Entry 5LAI (X-ray diffraction, 2.50 A resolution); this record covers chains B and C of the 28 polymer chains in the assembly.

Chain B:
Protein: Proteasome subunit alpha type-3
Source organism: Saccharomyces cerevisiae (strain ATCC 204508 / S288c)
Notes: EC 3.4.25.1
UniProt: P23638 (PSA3_YEAST); residues 0-257 here correspond to UniProt positions 1-258 (UniProt number = residue number + 1)
Sequence (258 residues; numbered 0 to 257; the number before each row is that of its first residue; numbering starts at 0):
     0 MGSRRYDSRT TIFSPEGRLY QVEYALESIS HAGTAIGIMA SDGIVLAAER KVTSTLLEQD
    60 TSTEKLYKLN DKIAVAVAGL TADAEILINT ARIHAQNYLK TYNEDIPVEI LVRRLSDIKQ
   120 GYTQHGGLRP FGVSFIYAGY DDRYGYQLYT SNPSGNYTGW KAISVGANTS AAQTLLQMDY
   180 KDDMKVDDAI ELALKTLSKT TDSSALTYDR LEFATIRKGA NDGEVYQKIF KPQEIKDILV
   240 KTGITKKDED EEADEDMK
Not modelled in the structure: 0, 245-257
UniProt features mapped onto this chain:
  - cross-link (Glycyl lysine isopeptide (Lys-Gly)): Lys99 (interchain with G-Cter in ubiquitin), Lys198 (interchain with G-Cter in ubiquitin), Lys230 (interchain with G-Cter in ubiquitin)

Chain C:
Protein: Proteasome subunit alpha type-4
Source organism: Saccharomyces cerevisiae (strain ATCC 204508 / S288c)
Notes: EC 3.4.25.1
UniProt: P40303 (PSA4_YEAST); residues -1 to 252 here correspond to UniProt positions 1-254 (UniProt number = residue number + 2)
Sequence (254 residues; numbered -1 to 252; the number before each row is that of its first residue; numbers below 1 keep their minus sign (Met-1 is residue -1)):
    -1 MSGYDRALSI FSPDGHIFQV EYALEAVKRG TCAVGVKGKN CVVLGCERRS TLKLQDTRIT
    59 PSKVSKIDSH VVLSFSGLNA DSRILIEKAR VEAQSHRLTL EDPVTVEYLT RYVAGVQQRY
   119 TQSGGVRPFG VSTLIAGFDP RDDEPKLYQT EPSGIYSSWS AQTIGRNSKT VREFLEKNYD
   179 RKEPPATVEE CVKLTVRSLL EVVQTGAKNI EITVVKPDSD IVALSSEEIN QYVTQIEQEK
   239 QEQQEQDKKK KSNH
Not modelled in the structure: -1 to 0, 241-252
UniProt features mapped onto this chain:
  - modified residue: Thr58 (Phosphothreonine)

How chain B and chain C interact:
Contacting residue pairs (78; chain B residue first):
  Arg3(B) - Arg4(C)  hydrogen bond (backbone-side chain)
  Asp6(B) - Tyr2(C)  hydrogen bond
  Asp6(B) - Arg4(C)  salt bridge
  Arg8(B) - Arg4(C)
  Thr10(B) - Leu6(C)
  Thr10(B) - Arg125(C)
  Ile11(B) - Gln17(C)
  Phe12(B) - Gln17(C)
  Phe12(B) - Tyr20(C)  hydrophobic
  Phe12(B) - Ala21(C)  hydrophobic
  Phe12(B) - Ala24(C)  hydrophobic
  Phe12(B) - Arg125(C)
  Phe12(B) - Pro126(C)
  Phe12(B) - Gly128(C)
  Ser13(B) - Tyr20(C)
  Pro14(B) - Tyr20(C)  hydrophobic
  Pro14(B) - Glu23(C)
  Glu15(B) - Glu23(C)
  Glu15(B) - Arg27(C)  hydrogen bond (backbone-side chain)
  Gly16(B) - Tyr20(C)
  Gly16(B) - Glu23(C)
  Gly16(B) - Ala24(C)
  Gly16(B) - Arg27(C)
  Arg17(B) - Arg27(C)
  Leu18(B) - Leu76(C)  hydrophobic
  Leu18(B) - Arg125(C)
  Met38(B) - Asp54(C)
  Met38(B) - Arg56(C)
  Arg112(B) - Arg81(C)
  Ser115(B) - Arg81(C)  hydrogen bond (backbone-side chain)
  Asp116(B) - Arg81(C)  salt bridge
  Asp116(B) - Ile82(C)
  Gln119(B) - Ala78(C)
  Gln119(B) - Asp79(C)
  Gln119(B) - Ile82(C)
  Thr122(B) - Arg125(C)  hydrogen bond (backbone-side chain)
  Gln123(B) - Tyr118(C)
  Gln123(B) - Gly123(C)
  Gln123(B) - Val124(C)
  Gln123(B) - Arg125(C)  hydrogen bond (backbone-backbone)
  Gln123(B) - Pro126(C)
  Gln123(B) - Phe127(C)
  His124(B) - Gly123(C)
  His124(B) - Val124(C)
  Gly125(B) - Tyr2(C)
  Gly125(B) - Gly123(C)  hydrogen bond (backbone-backbone)
  Gly126(B) - Tyr2(C)
  Tyr143(B) - Arg56(C)  hydrogen bond (backbone-side chain)
  Tyr143(B) - Ile57(C)  hydrophobic
  Tyr145(B) - Arg56(C)  hydrogen bond (backbone-side chain)
  Gln146(B) - Ile57(C)
  Leu147(B) - Ile57(C)
  Tyr148(B) - Ile57(C)
  Ser153(B) - Ala78(C)
  Gly154(B) - Ala78(C)
  Gly154(B) - Arg81(C)  hydrogen bond (backbone-side chain)
  Asn155(B) - Asn77(C)  hydrogen bond
  Asn155(B) - Ala78(C)
  Tyr156(B) - Pro59(C)
  Tyr156(B) - Arg81(C)
  Thr157(B) - Thr58(C)
  Gly158(B) - Gln53(C)
  Gly158(B) - Asp54(C)  hydrogen bond (backbone-backbone)
  Gly158(B) - Ile57(C)
  Gly158(B) - Thr58(C)  hydrogen bond (backbone-side chain)
  Trp159(B) - Leu50(C)  hydrophobic
  Trp159(B) - Lys51(C)
  Trp159(B) - Leu52(C)
  Trp159(B) - Gln53(C)
  Trp159(B) - Asp54(C)
  Lys160(B) - Leu52(C)  hydrogen bond (backbone-backbone)
  Lys160(B) - Gln53(C)
  Lys160(B) - Asp54(C)
  Ala161(B) - Leu52(C)  hydrogen bond (backbone-backbone)
  Gln172(B) - Leu52(C)
  Leu175(B) - Leu52(C)  hydrophobic
  Gln176(B) - Lys51(C)
  Gln176(B) - Leu52(C)
Interface residues without a listed pair, chain B (41 interface residues in all): Glu108, Tyr179

Summary:
41 residues of chain B and 31 residues of chain C are in contact, with 15 hydrogen bonds and 2 salt bridges.
Polar contacts include Asp6(B)-Arg4(C), Asp116(B)-Arg81(C) and Arg3(B)-Arg4(C).
Chain B is Proteasome subunit alpha type-3 and chain C is Proteasome subunit alpha type-4, both from
Saccharomyces cerevisiae (strain ATCC 204508 / S288c); the structure, Ligand-induced aziridine-formation at
the yeast proteasomal subunit beta5 by sulfonate esters, was determined by X-ray diffraction (same publication
as 5LAJ).
